PDB entry 7XFJ | electron microscopy, 3.00 A resolution | chains B and J of the 11 polymer chains in the assembly

[Chain B]
Name: Histone H4
From: Xenopus laevis
UniProtKB: P62799 (H4_XENLA); residues 0-102 here correspond to UniProt positions 1-103 (UniProt number = residue number + 1)
Sequence (103 residues; each row starts with the number of its first residue; numbering starts at 0):
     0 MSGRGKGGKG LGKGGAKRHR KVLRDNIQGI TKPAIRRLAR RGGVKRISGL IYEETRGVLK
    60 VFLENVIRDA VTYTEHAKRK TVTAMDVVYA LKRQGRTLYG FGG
Unresolved in the structure: 0-23
Curated features (UniProtKB/Swiss-Prot):
  - DNA-binding region: Lys16 to Lys20
  - modified residue: Ser1 (N-acetylserine), Arg3 (Asymmetric dimethylarginine), Lys5 (N6-(2-hydroxyisobutyryl)lysine), Lys8 (N6-(2-hydroxyisobutyryl)lysine), Lys12 (N6-(2-hydroxyisobutyryl)lysine), Lys16 (N6-(2-hydroxyisobutyryl)lysine), Lys20 (N6,N6,N6-trimethyllysine), Lys31 (N6-(2-hydroxyisobutyryl)lysine), Lys44 (N6-(2-hydroxyisobutyryl)lysine), Ser47 (Phosphoserine), Tyr51 (Phosphotyrosine), Lys59 (N6-(2-hydroxyisobutyryl)lysine), Lys77 (N6-(2-hydroxyisobutyryl)lysine), Lys79 (N6-(2-hydroxyisobutyryl)lysine), Tyr88 (Phosphotyrosine), Lys91 (N6-(2-hydroxyisobutyryl)lysine)
  - cross-link (Glycyl lysine isopeptide (Lys-Gly)): Lys31 (interchain with G-Cter in UFM1), Lys91 (interchain with G-Cter in ubiquitin)

[Chain J]
Molecule: 152-nt DNA strand
From: Xenopus laevis
Sequence (152 nucleotides; numbered -74 to 77; the number before each row is that of its first residue; numbers below 1 keep their minus sign (DC-74 is residue -74)):
   -74 CCTGGAGAAT CCCGGTGCCG AGGCCGCTCA ATTGGTCGTA GACAGCTCTA GCACCGCTTA
   -14 AACGCACGTA CGCGCTGTCC CCCGCGTTTT AACCGCCAAG GGGATTACTC CCTAGTCTCC
    46 AGGCCCGTGT CAGATATATA CATCCTGTGC AT
Unresolved in the structure: -74 to -73, 59-77

[Chain B / chain J interface]
Pairs across the interface (11; chain B residue first):
  Arg35(B) with DC8(J), salt bridge to the phosphate
  Arg45(B) with DC7(J), sugar contact; DC8(J), phosphate contact
  Ile46(B) with DC7(J), sugar contact; DC8(J), hydrogen bond to the phosphate
  Ser47(B) with DC7(J), hydrogen bond to the phosphate
  Gly48(B) with DC7(J), hydrogen bond to the phosphate
  Arg78(B) with DG28(J), phosphate contact
  Lys79(B) with DG27(J), salt bridge to the phosphate; DG28(J), hydrogen bond to the phosphate
  Thr80(B) with DG28(J), phosphate contact
Other interface residues (no listed pair), chain B (10 interface residues in all): Arg39, Lys44
Other interface residues (no listed pair), chain J (6 interface residues in all): DG9, DA29

[Summary]
10 residues of chain B face 6 of chain J across their interface; the contacts include 4 hydrogen bonds and 2
salt bridges. Polar pairs include Ile46(B)-DC8(J), Ser47(B)-DC7(J) and Gly48(B)-DC7(J). UniProt lists a
DNA-binding region on chain B.
Chain B is Histone H4 and chain J is a 152-nt DNA strand, both from Xenopus laevis; the structure, Structure
of nucleosome-AAG complex (T-50I, post-catalytic state), was determined by electron microscopy (same
publication as 7XFC, 7XFH, 7XFI, 7XFL, 7XFM and 7XFN).
